8DCI - chains A and B; structure by X-ray diffraction, 1.62 A resolution.

[Chain A (and B)]
Protein: Protease
Organism: Human immunodeficiency virus 1
Notes: EC 3.4.23.16; chain B of this document is another copy of the same molecule, construct and numbering; everything in this record applies to it too
UniProtKB: P03367 (POL_HV1BR); residues 1-99 here correspond to UniProt positions 501-599 (UniProt number = residue number + 500)
Chain sequence (99 residues; each row starts with the number of its first residue):
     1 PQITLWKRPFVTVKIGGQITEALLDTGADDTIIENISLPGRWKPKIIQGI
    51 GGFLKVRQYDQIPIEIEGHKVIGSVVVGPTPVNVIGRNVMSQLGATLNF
Differences from the reference sequence: engineered mutation K7 (Gln507 in P03367), F10 (Leu510 in P03367), V13 (Ile513 in P03367), I19 (Leu519 in P03367), T20 (Lys520 in P03367), I32 (Val532 in P03367), I33 (Leu533 in P03367), N35 (Glu535 in P03367), I36 (Met536 in P03367), I46 (Met546 in P03367), Q48 (Gly548 in P03367), L54 (Ile554 in P03367), P63 (Leu563 in P03367), E67 (Cys567 in P03367), V71 (Ala571 in P03367), S74 (Thr574 in P03367), V76 (Leu576 in P03367), V84 (Ile584 in P03367), V89 (Leu589 in P03367), M90 (Leu590 in P03367), S91 (Thr591 in P03367), L93 (Ile593 in P03367), A95 (Cys595 in P03367)
Curated features (UniProtKB/Swiss-Prot):
  - region (Dimerization of protease): P1 to L5, G49 to F53, K55, N88, Q92, G94, T96 to F99
  - active site: D25 (For protease activity)
  - site: F99 (Cleavage)
Reported in the primary citation:
  - contacts within the chain: W42-R57
  - conformationally variable residues (loop rearrangement, order/disorder transition, side-chain flip): I47 to R57
  - conformationally variable residues (loop rearrangement): I46 to K55 (from molecular simulation)
  - catalytic residues: D25 (citing earlier work)

[How chain A and chain B interact]
Residue-residue contacts (71):
  P1(A) - L97(B)
  P1(A) - N98(B)
  P1(A) - F99(B)  hydrogen bond (backbone-backbone)
  Q2(A) - T96(B)
  Q2(A) - L97(B)
  Q2(A) - N98(B)  hydrogen bond
  I3(A) - T96(B)
  I3(A) - L97(B)  hydrogen bond (backbone-backbone)
  I3(A) - F99(B)  hydrophobic
  L5(A) - T26(B)
  L5(A) - R87(B)  hydrogen bond (backbone-side chain)
  L5(A) - M90(B)  hydrophobic
  L5(A) - S91(B)  hydrogen bond (backbone-side chain)
  L5(A) - A95(B)
  W6(A) - R87(B)
  W6(A) - S91(B)
  K7(A) - R87(B)  hydrogen bond (backbone-side chain)
  R8(A) - R87(B)
  P9(A) - T26(B)
  P9(A) - R87(B)
  L24(A) - T26(B)  hydrogen bond (backbone-side chain)
  L24(A) - L97(B)  hydrophobic
  D25(A) - D25(B)
  D25(A) - T26(B)
  D25(A) - G27(B)  hydrogen bond (side chain-backbone)
  T26(A) - L5(B)
  T26(A) - P9(B)
  T26(A) - L24(B)  hydrogen bond (side chain-backbone)
  T26(A) - D25(B)
  T26(A) - T26(B)  hydrogen bond (side chain-backbone)
  G27(A) - D25(B)  hydrogen bond (backbone-side chain)
  I66(A) - F99(B)
  H69(A) - F99(B)  hydrogen bond (side chain-backbone)
  R87(A) - L5(B)  hydrogen bond (side chain-backbone)
  R87(A) - W6(B)  hydrogen bond (side chain-backbone)
  R87(A) - K7(B)  hydrogen bond (side chain-backbone)
  R87(A) - R8(B)
  R87(A) - P9(B)
  M90(A) - L5(B)  hydrophobic
  S91(A) - L5(B)  hydrogen bond (side chain-backbone)
  S91(A) - W6(B)  hydrogen bond (side chain-backbone)
  Q92(A) - W6(B)
  L93(A) - F99(B)
  G94(A) - N98(B)
  A95(A) - L5(B)
  A95(A) - N98(B)
  A95(A) - F99(B)  hydrophobic
  T96(A) - Q2(B)
  T96(A) - I3(B)
  T96(A) - T4(B)
  T96(A) - T96(B)
  T96(A) - L97(B)
  T96(A) - N98(B)  hydrogen bond (backbone-backbone)
  L97(A) - P1(B)
  L97(A) - Q2(B)
  L97(A) - I3(B)  hydrogen bond (backbone-backbone)
  L97(A) - L24(B)  hydrophobic
  L97(A) - T96(B)
  L97(A) - L97(B)  hydrophobic
  N98(A) - P1(B)
  N98(A) - Q2(B)
  N98(A) - G94(B)
  N98(A) - A95(B)
  N98(A) - T96(B)  hydrogen bond (backbone-backbone)
  N98(A) - N98(B)  hydrogen bond
  F99(A) - P1(B)  hydrogen bond (backbone-backbone)
  F99(A) - I3(B)  hydrophobic
  F99(A) - I66(B)
  F99(A) - H69(B)  hydrogen bond (backbone-side chain)
  F99(A) - L93(B)
  F99(A) - A95(B)  hydrophobic
Also at the interface, not in a pair above, chain A (29 interface residues in all): T4, L23, D29, E67
Also at the interface, not in a pair above, chain B (28 interface residues in all): L23, D29, E67

[Overview]
29 residues of chain A face 28 of chain B across their interface; the contacts include 23 hydrogen bonds.
Polar contacts include Q2(A)-N98(B), L5(A)-R87(B) and L5(A)-S91(B). UniProt lists active-site residue D25(A)
on chain A. From the paper: the catalytic residue D25(A); conformational variability at I47(A) and I46(A).
Chain A and chain B are both Protease (Human immunodeficiency virus 1); the structure, Crystal Structure of a
highly resistant HIV-1 protease Clinical isolate PR10x (inhibitor-free), was determined by X-ray diffraction
together with 8DCH from the same study.
